PDB entry 3OPV | X-ray diffraction, 2.40 A resolution | chains A and D of the 6 polymer chains in the assembly

Chain A (and D):
Name: Purine nucleoside phosphorylase deoD-type
Source organism: Escherichia coli
Notes: EC 2.4.2.1; chain D of this document is another copy of the same molecule, construct and numbering; everything in this record applies to it too
UniProtKB: C9QST6 (C9QST6_ECOD1); residues 1-237 here correspond to UniProt positions 2-238 (UniProt number = residue number + 1)
Amino-acid sequence (237 residues; numbered 1 to 237; the number before each row is that of its first residue):
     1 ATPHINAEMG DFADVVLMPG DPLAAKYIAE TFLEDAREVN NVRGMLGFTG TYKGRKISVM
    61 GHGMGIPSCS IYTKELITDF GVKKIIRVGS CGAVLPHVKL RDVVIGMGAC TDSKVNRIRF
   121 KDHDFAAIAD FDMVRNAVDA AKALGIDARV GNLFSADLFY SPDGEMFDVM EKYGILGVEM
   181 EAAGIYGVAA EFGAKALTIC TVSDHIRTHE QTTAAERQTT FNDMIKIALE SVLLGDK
Sequence notes: engineered mutation A24 (Arg25 in C9QST6)

How chain A and chain D interact:
Pairs across the interface - 55 pairs, chain A then chain D:
  P3(A) - Y160(D)
  H4(A) - M64(D)
  H4(A) - F159(D)
  G20(A) - R43(D)
  D21(A) - R43(D)
  P22(A) - R43(D)
  L23(A) - N41(D)
  L23(A) - R43(D)
  L23(A) - G44(D)
  N41(A) - L23(D)
  R43(A) - G20(D)
  R43(A) - D21(D)
  R43(A) - P22(D)
  R43(A) - L23(D)
  R43(A) - M64(D)
  G44(A) - L23(D)
  M64(A) - H4(D)
  M64(A) - R43(D)
  M64(A) - S68(D)
  M64(A) - I71(D)  hydrophobic
  M64(A) - Y72(D)
  G65(A) - P67(D)
  P67(A) - G65(D)
  P67(A) - P67(D)
  P67(A) - D157(D)
  P67(A) - M180(D)  hydrophobic
  S68(A) - M64(D)
  S70(A) - L158(D)
  I71(A) - F159(D)  hydrophobic
  I71(A) - M180(D)  hydrophobic
  Y72(A) - M64(D)
  K74(A) - Y160(D)
  E75(A) - Y160(D)  hydrogen bond
  D112(A) - K114(D)
  D112(A) - I118(D)
  K114(A) - D112(D)
  V115(A) - D157(D)
  V115(A) - L158(D)  hydrophobic
  R117(A) - K114(D)
  I118(A) - D112(D)
  R119(A) - L158(D)
  R119(A) - P162(D)
  D157(A) - P67(D)
  D157(A) - V115(D)
  L158(A) - S70(D)
  L158(A) - R119(D)
  F159(A) - H4(D)
  F159(A) - I71(D)  hydrophobic
  Y160(A) - P3(D)
  Y160(A) - K74(D)
  Y160(A) - E75(D)  hydrogen bond
  P162(A) - R119(D)
  P162(A) - E191(D)
  M180(A) - P67(D)  hydrophobic
  E191(A) - P162(D)
Interface residues without a listed pair, chain A (33 interface residues in all): I66, S113
Interface residues without a listed pair, chain D (33 interface residues in all): I66, S113, R117

In short:
Chain A and chain D each contribute 33 residues to their interface; the contacts include 2 hydrogen bonds. Its
one hydrogen-bonded contact is E75(A)-Y160(D).
Chain A and chain D are both Purine nucleoside phosphorylase deoD-type (Escherichia coli); the structure,
Crystal structure of E. Coli purine nucleoside phosphorylase Arg24Ala mutant, was determined by X-ray
diffraction (same publication as 3ONV, 3OOE and 3OOH).
